5N5Z - chains A and H of the 18 polymer chains in the assembly; structure by electron microscopy, 7.70 A resolution (low resolution: residue-level contacts below are approximate; hydrogen-bond / salt-bridge calls are withheld).

# Chain A
Protein: DNA-directed RNA polymerase I subunit RPA190
Source organism: Saccharomyces cerevisiae
Notes: EC 2.7.7.6
UniProt: P10964 (RPA1_YEAST); residues 1-1664 here = UniProt positions 1-1664
Chain sequence (1664 residues; each row starts with the number of its first residue):
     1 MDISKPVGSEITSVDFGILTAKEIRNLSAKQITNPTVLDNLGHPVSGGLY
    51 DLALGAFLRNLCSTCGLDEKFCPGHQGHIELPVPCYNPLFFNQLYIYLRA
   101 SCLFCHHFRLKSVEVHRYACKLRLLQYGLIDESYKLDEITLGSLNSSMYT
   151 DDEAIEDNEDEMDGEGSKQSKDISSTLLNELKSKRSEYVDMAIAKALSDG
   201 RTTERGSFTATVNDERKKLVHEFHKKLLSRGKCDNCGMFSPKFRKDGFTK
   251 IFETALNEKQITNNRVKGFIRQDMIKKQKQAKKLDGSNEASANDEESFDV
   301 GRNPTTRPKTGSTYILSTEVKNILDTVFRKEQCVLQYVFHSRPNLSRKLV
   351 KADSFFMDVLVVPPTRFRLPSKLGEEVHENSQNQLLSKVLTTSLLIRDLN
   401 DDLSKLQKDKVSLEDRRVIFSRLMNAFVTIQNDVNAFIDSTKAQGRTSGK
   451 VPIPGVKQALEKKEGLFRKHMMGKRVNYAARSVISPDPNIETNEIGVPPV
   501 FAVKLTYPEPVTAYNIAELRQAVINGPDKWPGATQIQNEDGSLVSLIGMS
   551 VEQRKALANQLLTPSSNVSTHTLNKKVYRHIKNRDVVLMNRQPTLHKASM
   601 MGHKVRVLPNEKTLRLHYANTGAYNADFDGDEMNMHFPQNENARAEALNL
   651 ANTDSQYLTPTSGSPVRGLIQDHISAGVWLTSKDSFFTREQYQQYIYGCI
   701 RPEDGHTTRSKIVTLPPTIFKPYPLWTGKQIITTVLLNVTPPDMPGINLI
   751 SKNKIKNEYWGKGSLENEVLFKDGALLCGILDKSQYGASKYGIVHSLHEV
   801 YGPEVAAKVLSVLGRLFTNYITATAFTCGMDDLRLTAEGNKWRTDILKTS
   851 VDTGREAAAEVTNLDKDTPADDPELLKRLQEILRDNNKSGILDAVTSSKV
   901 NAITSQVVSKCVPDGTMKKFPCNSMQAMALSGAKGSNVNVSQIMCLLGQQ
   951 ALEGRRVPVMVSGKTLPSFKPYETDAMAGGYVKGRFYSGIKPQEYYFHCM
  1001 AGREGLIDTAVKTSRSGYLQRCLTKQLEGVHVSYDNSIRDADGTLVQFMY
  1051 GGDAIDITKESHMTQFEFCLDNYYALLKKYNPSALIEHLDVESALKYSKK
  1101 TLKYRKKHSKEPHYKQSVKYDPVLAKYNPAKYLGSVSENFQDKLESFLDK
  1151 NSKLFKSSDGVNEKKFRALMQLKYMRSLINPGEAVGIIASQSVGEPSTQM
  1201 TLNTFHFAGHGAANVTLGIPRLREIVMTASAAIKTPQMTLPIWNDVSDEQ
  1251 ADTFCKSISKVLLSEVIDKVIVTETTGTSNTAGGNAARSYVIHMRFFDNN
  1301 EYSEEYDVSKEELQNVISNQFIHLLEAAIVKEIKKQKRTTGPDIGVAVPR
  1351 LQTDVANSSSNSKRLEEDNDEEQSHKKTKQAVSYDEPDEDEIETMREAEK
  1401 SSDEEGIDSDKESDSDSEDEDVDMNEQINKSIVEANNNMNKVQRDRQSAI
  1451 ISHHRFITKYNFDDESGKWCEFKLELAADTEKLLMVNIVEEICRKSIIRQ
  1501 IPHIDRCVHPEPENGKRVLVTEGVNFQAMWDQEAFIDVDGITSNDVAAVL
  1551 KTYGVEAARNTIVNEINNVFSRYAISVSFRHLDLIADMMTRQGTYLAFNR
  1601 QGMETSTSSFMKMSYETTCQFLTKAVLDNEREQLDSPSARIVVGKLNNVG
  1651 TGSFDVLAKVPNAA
Not modelled in the structure: 142-173, 274-311, 1007-1015, 1206-1212, 1277-1285, 1340-1439, 1663-1664
UniProt features mapped onto this chain:
  - region: P992 to E1004 (Bridging helix)
  - binding site (Zn(2+)): C62, C65, C72, H75, C102, C105, C233, C236
  - binding site (Mg(2+)): D627, D629, D631
  - modified residue (Phosphoserine): S889, S1636
Ion coordination: Zn2+ site 1: C62, C72, H75; Zn2+ site 2: C102, C105, C233, C236

# Chain H
Protein: DNA-directed RNA polymerases I, II, and III subunit RPABC3
Source organism: Saccharomyces cerevisiae
UniProt: P20436 (RPAB3_YEAST); numbering as in UniProt (aligned over 1-146)
Chain sequence (146 residues; each row starts with the number of its first residue):
     1 MSNTLFDDIFQVSEVDPGRYNKVCRIEAASTTQDQCKLTLDINVELFPVA
    51 AQDSLTVTIASSLNLEDTPANDSSATRSWRPPQAGDRSLADDYDYVMYGT
   101 AYKFEEVSKDLIAVYYSFGGLLMRLEGNYRNLNNLKQENAYLLIRR
Not modelled in the structure: 1-2, 65-77
UniProt features mapped onto this chain:
  - region: D16 to T39 (Non-specific ssDNA binding)
  - modified residue: S2 (N-acetylserine), T68 (Phosphothreonine)

# How chain A and chain H interact
Residue-residue contacts (64):
  S682(A) with Y20(H)
  K683(A) with Y20(H); V23(H); D41(H); G120(H); L121(H)
  D684(A) with Y20(H); N21(H); K22(H); V23(H)
  F686(A) with V23(H); N43(H); L121(H)
  R689(A) with W79(H); P81(H)
  P716(A) with Y98(H)
  P717(A) with W79(H); Y98(H)
  T718(A) with M97(H); Y98(H); F118(H); G119(H)
  I719(A) with N43(H); Y95(H); V96(H); M97(H)
  F720(A) with W79(H); V96(H); Y98(H); Y141(H)
  K721(A) with A90(H); D91(H); Y93(H); D94(H); Y95(H); V96(H)
  P722(A) with D94(H); Y95(H)
  Y723(A) with L46(H)
  P724(A) with W79(H)
  L725(A) with N43(H); L46(H)
  W726(A) with W79(H)
  T727(A) with F118(H); G119(H)
  K729(A) with G119(H); G120(H)
  Y759(A) with R19(H)
  W760(A) with G18(H); R19(H); Y20(H)
  K762(A) with E14(H); D16(H); R25(H); E27(H)
  G763(A) with R25(H)
  E766(A) with Y20(H)
  L770(A) with Y102(H)
  K772(A) with Q137(H)
  L777(A) with Y102(H); S117(H); L122(H)
  F920(A) with R19(H)
  P921(A) with R19(H)
Also at the interface, not in a pair above, chain A (33 interface residues in all): Q730, G761, L765, C778, K919
Also at the interface, not in a pair above, chain H (34 interface residues in all): L63, D92

# Overview
Chain A and chain H form an interface of 33 and 34 residues respectively. The Zn2+ site 1 is built by C62(A),
C72(A) and H75(A). UniProt lists 8 Zn2+-binding residues and 3 Mg2+-binding residues on chain A.
Chain A is DNA-directed RNA polymerase I subunit RPA190 and chain H is DNA-directed RNA polymerases I, II, and
III subunit RPABC3, both from Saccharomyces cerevisiae; the structure, Cryo-EM structure of RNA polymerase I
in complex with Rrn3 and Core Factor (Orientation II), was determined by electron microscopy (same publication
as 5O7X, 5N5Y, 5N60 and 5N61).
